PDB entry 4IC7 | X-ray diffraction, 2.60 A resolution | chains A and B

== Chain A ==
Molecule: Mitogen-activated protein kinase 7
Organism: Homo sapiens
Notes: EC 2.7.11.24
UniProt: Q13164 (MK07_HUMAN); numbering as in UniProt (aligned over 1-431)
Sequence (442 residues; numbered -1 to 440; the number before each row is that of its first residue; numbers below 1 keep their minus sign (Gly-1 is residue -1)):
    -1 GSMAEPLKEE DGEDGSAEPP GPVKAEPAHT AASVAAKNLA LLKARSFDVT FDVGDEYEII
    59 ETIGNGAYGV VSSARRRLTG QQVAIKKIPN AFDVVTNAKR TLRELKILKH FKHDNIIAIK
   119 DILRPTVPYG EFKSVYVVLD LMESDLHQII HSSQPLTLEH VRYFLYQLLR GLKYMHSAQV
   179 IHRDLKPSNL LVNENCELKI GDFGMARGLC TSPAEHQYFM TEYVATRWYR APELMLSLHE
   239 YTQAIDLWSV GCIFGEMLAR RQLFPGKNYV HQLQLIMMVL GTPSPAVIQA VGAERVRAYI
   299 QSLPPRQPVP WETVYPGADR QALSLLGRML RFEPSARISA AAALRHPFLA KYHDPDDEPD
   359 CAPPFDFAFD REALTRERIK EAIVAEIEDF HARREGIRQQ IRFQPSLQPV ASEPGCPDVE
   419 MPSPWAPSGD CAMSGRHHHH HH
Not modelled in the structure: -1 to 45, 401-440
Construct notes: expression tag (-1 to 0, 432-440)
Curated features (UniProtKB/Swiss-Prot):
  - motif: Thr219 to Tyr221 (TXY)
  - active site: Asp182 (Proton acceptor)
  - binding site (ATP): Ile61 to Val69, Lys84
  - modified residue: Ala2 (N-acetylalanine)
  - mutagenesis: Thr219 to Tyr221 (Loss activation by MAP2K5)
Residues lining bound ligands: AMP-PNP (ANP; phosphoaminophosphonic acid-adenylate ester): Ile61, Gly62, Asn63, Gly64, Ala65, Tyr66, Val69, Ala82, Lys84, Arg98, Glu102, Ile115, Leu137, Asp138, Leu139, Met140, Asp143, Ser186, Leu189, Asp200
From the paper describing this entry:
  - conformationally variable residues (loop rearrangement): His145 to Pro153
  - specificity-determining residues: Glu192, Asn193

== Chain B ==
Molecule: Dual specificity mitogen-activated protein kinase kinase 5
Organism: Homo sapiens
Notes: EC 2.7.12.2
UniProt: Q13163 (MP2K5_HUMAN); residues 16-130 here = UniProt positions 16-130
Sequence (126 residues; row label = number of the first residue in the row):
    14 GSVLVIRIKI PNSGAVDWTV HSGPQLLFRD VLDVIGQVLP EATTTAFEYE DEDGDRITVR
    74 SDEEMKAMLS YYYSTVMEQQ VNGQLIEPLQ IFPRACKPPG ERNIHGLKVN TRAGPSQSGR
   134 HHHHHH
Not modelled in the structure: 14-15, 139
Construct notes: expression tag (14-15, 131-139)
Curated features (UniProtKB/Swiss-Prot):
  - region: Val18 to Asn25 (Interaction with MAPK7), Asp64 to Asp68 (Interaction with MAP3K2/MAP3K3)

== Interface between chain A and chain B ==
Pairs across the interface (66):
  His108(A) with Arg42(B), hydrogen bond (backbone-side chain)
  Lys110(A) with Thr56(B)
  Asp112(A) with Thr56(B), hydrogen bond; Lys110(B)
  Glu141(A) with Val122(B); Arg125(B), hydrogen bond (backbone-side chain)
  Ser142(A) with Val122(B); Arg125(B), hydrogen bond
  His145(A) with Gly127(B); Pro128(B), hydrogen bond (side chain-backbone); Ser129(B), hydrogen bond (side chain-backbone)
  Gln146(A) with Arg125(B); Ala126(B), hydrogen bond (side chain-backbone); Gly127(B); Pro128(B)
  Ile147(A) with Leu120(B), hydrophobic
  His149(A) with Gly127(B); Ser129(B), hydrogen bond (side chain-backbone)
  Gln152(A) with Leu120(B); Lys121(B), hydrogen bond (side chain-backbone)
  Glu157(A) with His118(B)
  His158(A) with His118(B); Gly119(B), hydrogen bond (side chain-backbone); Leu120(B)
  Tyr161(A) with Glu114(B); Arg115(B); His118(B)
  Tyr164(A) with Glu114(B)
  Arg168(A) with Glu114(B)
  Tyr172(A) with Arg42(B)
  Glu192(A) with Gly119(B); Leu120(B), hydrogen bond (backbone-backbone)
  Asn193(A) with Arg115(B); His118(B)
  Cys194(A) with His118(B), hydrogen bond (side chain-backbone); Gly119(B); Leu120(B), hydrophobic
  Glu195(A) with Pro112(B)
  Trp226(A) with Gln130(B)
  Gln260(A) with Ser129(B), hydrogen bond (side chain-backbone); Gln130(B)
  Lys349(A) with Ile117(B)
  Tyr350(A) with Glu114(B)
  Asp352(A) with Lys110(B), salt bridge
  Asp355(A) with Lys110(B); Glu114(B)
  Pro357(A) with Thr58(B)
  Cys359(A) with Arg42(B), hydrogen bond
  Ala360(A) with Phe41(B), hydrophobic; Arg42(B); Arg73(B)
  Pro361(A) with Arg42(B)
  Arg391(A) with Asp43(B), salt bridge; Asp46(B), salt bridge
  Arg392(A) with Gln50(B), hydrogen bond
  Glu393(A) with Gln50(B)
  Ile395(A) with Trp31(B); Thr32(B)
  Arg396(A) with Val29(B); Asp30(B)
  Gln397(A) with Ala28(B); Val29(B); Asp30(B), hydrogen bond (backbone-backbone)
  Gln398(A) with Ala28(B); Val29(B)
  Ile399(A) with Ala28(B), hydrogen bond (backbone-backbone)
Other interface residues (no listed pair), chain A (44 interface residues in all): Asp143, Phe162, Asn191, Arg258, Arg259, Asp354
Other interface residues (no listed pair), chain B (37 interface residues in all): Gly27, His34, Val47, Val51, Ser74, Arg107, Asn116, Arg133
Interface features reported in the paper:
  - pairs named by the authors: Asp352(A)-Lys110(B)
  - interface residues, chain A: Gln152(A), Ile385(A), Arg391(A), Arg392(A)
  - interface residues, chain B: Ser26(B), Leu120(B)

== Overview ==
Chain A and chain B form an interface of 44 and 37 residues respectively, with 17 hydrogen bonds and 3 salt
bridges. Among the polar pairs are Asp352(A)-Lys110(B), Arg391(A)-Asp43(B) and Arg391(A)-Asp46(B). The authors
report a contact between Asp352(A) and Lys110(B). From the paper: interface residues Gln152(A), Ile385(A) and
Ser26(B) among others; specificity determinants Glu192(A) and Asn193(A).
Here chain A is Mitogen-activated protein kinase 7 and chain B is Dual specificity mitogen-activated protein
kinase kinase 5, both from Homo sapiens. Entry 4IC7 (Crystal structure of the ERK5 kinase domain in complex
with an MKK5 binding fragment) was determined by X-ray diffraction (same publication as 4IC8).
